4KVB - chains A and E of the 20 polymer chains in the assembly; structure by X-ray diffraction, 4.20 A resolution (low resolution: residue-level contacts below are approximate; hydrogen-bond / salt-bridge calls are withheld).

# Chain A
Molecule: 16S rRNA
From: Thermus thermophilus
Sequence (1522 nucleotides; row label = number of the first residue in the row; note: 42 numbers in that range are skipped by the numbering (no residue carries them; nothing is unmodelled there); a row labelled like 190A-190L holds insertion residues (190A, then the next letters in order); numbering starts at 0):
     0 UUUGUUGGAGAGUUUGAUCCUGGCUCAGGGUGAACGCUGGCGGCGUGCCU
    50 AAGACAUGCAAGUCGUGCGGG
    73 CCGCGGGGUUUU
    88 ACUCCG
    95 UGGUC
   101 AGCGGCGGACGGGUGAGUAACGCGUGGGU
  129A G
   130 ACCUACCCGGAAGAGGGGGACAACCCGGGGAAACUCGGGCUAAUCCCCCA
   180 UGUGGACCCGC
190A-190L CCCUUGGGGUGU
   191 GUCCAAAGGGCUUU
   216 GCCCGCUUCCGGAUGGGCCCGCGUCCCAUCAGCUAGUUGGUGGGGUAAUG
   266 GCCCACCAAGGCGACGACGGGUAGCCGGUCUGAGAGGAUGGCCGGCCACA
   316 GGGGCACUGAGACACGGGCCCCACUCCUACGGGAGGCAGCAGUUAGGAAU
   366 CUUCCGCAAUGGGCGCAAGCCUGACGGAGCGACGCCGCUUGGAGGAAGAA
   416 GCCCUUCGGGGUGUAAACUCCUGAA
   442 CCCGGGACGAAACCCCCGAGGA
   474 GGGGACUGACGGUACCGGG
   494 GUAAUAGCGCCGGCCAACUCCGUGCCAGCAGCCGCGGUAAUACGGAGGGC
   544 GCGAGCGUUACCCGGAUUCACUGGGCGUAAAGGGCGUGUAGGCGGCCUGG
   594 GGCGUCCCAUGUGAAAGACCACGGCUCAACCGUGGGGGAGCGUGGGAUAC
   644 GCUCAGGCUAGACGGUGGGAGAGGGUGGUGGAAUUCCCGGAGUAGCGGUG
   694 AAAUGCGCAGAUACCGGGAGGAACGCCGAUGGCGAAGGCAGCCACCUGGU
   744 CCACCCGUGACGCUGAGGCGCGAAAGCGUGGGGAGCAAACCGGAUUAGAU
   794 ACCCGGGUAGUCCACGCCCUAAACGAUGCGCGCUAGGUCUCUGGGUCU
   848 CCUGGGGGCCGAAGCUAACGCGUUAAGCGCGCCGCCUGGGGAGUACGGCC
   898 GCAAGGCUGAAACUCAAAGGAAUUGACGGGGGCCCGCACAAGCGGUGGAG
   948 CAUGUGGUUUAAUUCGAAGXAACGCGAAGAACCUUACCAGGCCUUGACAU
   998 GCUAGG
 1003A G
  1004 AACCCGGGUGAAAGCCUGGGGUGCCCC
1030A-1030D GCGA
  1031 GGGGAGCCCUAGCACAGGUGCUGCAUGGCCGUCGUCAGCUCGUGCCGUGA
  1081 GGUGUUGGGUUAAGUCCCGCAACGAGCGCAACCCCCGCCGUUAGUUGCCA
  1131 GCGGUUCGGCCGGGCACUCUAACGGGACUGCCCGCGAAA
  1171 GCGGGAGGAAGGAGGGGACGACGUCUGGUCAGCAUGGCCCUUACGGCCUG
  1221 GGCGACACACGUGCUACAAUGCCCACUACAAAGCGAUGCCACCCGGCAAC
  1271 GGGGAGCUAAUCGCAAAAAGGUGGGCCCAGUUCGGAUUGGGGUCUGCAAC
  1321 CCGACCCCAUGAAGCCGGAAUCGCUAGUAAUCGCGGAUCAG
 1361A C
  1362 CAUGCCGCGGUGAAUACGUUCCCGGGCCUUGUACACACXGCCXGUXACGC
  1412 CAUGGGAGCGGGCUCUACCCGAAGUCGCCGGG
  1446 AGCCUACGGG
  1459 CAGGCGCCGAGGGUAGGGCCCGUGACUGGGGCGAAGUCGUAACAAGGUAG
  1509 CUGUACCGGAAGGUGCGGCUGGAUCACCUCCUUUCU
Disordered / not traced: 0-3, 1535-1538
Modified residues: PSU (pseudouridine-5'-monophosphate) at position 516, 7MG (7N-methyl-8-hydroguanosine-5'-monophosphate) at position 527, M2G (N2-dimethylguanosine-5'-monophosphate) at position 966, 5MC (5-methylcytidine-5'-monophosphate) at position 967, 2MG (2N-methylguanosine-5'-monophosphate) at position 1207, 5MC (5-methylcytidine-5'-monophosphate) at position 1400, 4OC (4n,o2'-methylcytidine-5'-monophosphate) at position 1402, 5MC (5-methylcytidine-5'-monophosphate) at position 1404, 5MC (5-methylcytidine-5'-monophosphate) at position 1407, UR3 (3-methyluridine-5'-monophoshate) at position 1498, MA6 (6N-dimethyladenosine-5'-monophoshate) at position 1518, MA6 (6N-dimethyladenosine-5'-monophoshate) at position 1519, PSU (pseudouridine-5'-monophosphate) at position 1540, PSU (pseudouridine-5'-monophosphate) at position 1541
Metal / ion sites: Mg2+ site 1: U12, G22; K+ site 1 near U14 (its only coordinating residue here); Mg2+ site 2 near G21 (its only coordinating residue here); Mg2+ site 3 near C48 (its only coordinating residue here); Mg2+ site 4: C48, U114, G115; Mg2+ site 5 near A53 (its only coordinating residue here); Mg2+ site 6: G61, U62; Mg2+ site 7 near G107 (its only coordinating residue here); Mg2+ site 8: A109, G331; Mg2+ site 9: A116, G117, G289; Mg2+ site 10: A116, G117, U118, G289; Mg2+ site 11: C121, U125; 84 more Mg2+ sites not listed; 19 more K+ sites not listed

# Chain E
Molecule: 30S ribosomal protein S5
From: Thermus thermophilus
Reference sequence: P62665 (RS5_THET2); numbering as in UniProt (aligned over 1-162)
Amino-acid sequence (162 residues; row label = number of the first residue in the row):
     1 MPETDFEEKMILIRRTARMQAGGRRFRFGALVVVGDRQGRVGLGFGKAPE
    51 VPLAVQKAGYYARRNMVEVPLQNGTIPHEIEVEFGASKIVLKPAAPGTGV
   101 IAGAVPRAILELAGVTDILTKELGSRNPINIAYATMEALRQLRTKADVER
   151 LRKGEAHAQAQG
Disordered / not traced: 1-4, 155-162

# Interface between chain A and chain E
Pairs across the interface (74):
  G6(A) - Ala94(E)
  G6(A) - Ala95(E)
  G6(A) - Thr98(E)
  G6(A) - Leu119(E)
  G7(A) - Ile101(E)
  G7(A) - Leu119(E)
  G7(A) - Thr120(E)
  A8(A) - Ile101(E)
  A8(A) - Ala102(E)
  A8(A) - Arg107(E)
  A8(A) - Thr120(E)
  G9(A) - Lys121(E)
  G9(A) - Glu122(E)
  G9(A) - Arg126(E)
  A10(A) - Arg126(E)
  G15(A) - Ala17(E)
  G15(A) - Arg18(E)
  G15(A) - Met19(E)
  G15(A) - Arg24(E)
  A16(A) - Thr16(E)
  A16(A) - Ala17(E)
  U17(A) - Arg14(E)
  C18(A) - Arg14(E)
  C18(A) - Asn127(E)
  C18(A) - Asn130(E)
  C19(A) - Ala86(E)
  C19(A) - Ser125(E)
  C19(A) - Asn127(E)
  C19(A) - Asn130(E)
  U20(A) - Ala86(E)
  G558(A) - Lys121(E)
  A559(A) - Lys121(E)
  A559(A) - Arg126(E)
  U560(A) - Leu123(E)
  A864(A) - Gly85(E)
  A864(A) - Ala86(E)
  U921(A) - Arg18(E)
  U921(A) - Met19(E)
  G922(A) - Met19(E)
  G922(A) - Gln20(E)
  G922(A) - Ala21(E)
  A923(A) - Ala21(E)
  C1069(A) - Arg25(E)
  U1070(A) - Arg18(E)
  U1070(A) - Arg25(E)
  C1071(A) - Arg27(E)
  G1072(A) - Pro49(E)
  G1072(A) - Lys57(E)
  U1073(A) - Lys57(E)
  G1074(A) - Tyr60(E)
  G1074(A) - Tyr61(E)
  U1078(A) - Phe84(E)
  U1078(A) - Ile129(E)
  U1078(A) - Asn130(E)
  U1078(A) - Tyr133(E)
  G1079(A) - Arg14(E)
  G1079(A) - Phe45(E)
  A1080(A) - Arg14(E)
  A1080(A) - Thr16(E)
  A1080(A) - Ala17(E)
  A1080(A) - Phe45(E)
  A1080(A) - Lys47(E)
  G1081(A) - Thr16(E)
  G1081(A) - Ala17(E)
  G1081(A) - Arg18(E)
  G1081(A) - Arg27(E)
  C1192(A) - Arg25(E)
  U1194(A) - Gly22(E)
  A1396(A) - Met19(E)
  C1397(A) - Arg24(E)
  A1398(A) - Met19(E)
  A1398(A) - Gln20(E)
  A1398(A) - Gly22(E)
  A1398(A) - Gly23(E)
Other interface residues (no listed pair), chain A (34 interface residues in all): G1077
Other interface residues (no listed pair), chain E (42 interface residues in all): Ser87, Lys92, Pro93, Gly103

# Overview
34 residues of chain A and 42 residues of chain E are in contact. The Mg2+ site 1 is built by U12(A) and
G22(A). C48(A), U114(A) and G115(A) coordinate Mg2+ site 4.
Chain A is 16S rRNA and chain E is 30S ribosomal protein S5, both from Thermus thermophilus; the structure,
Thermus thermophilus HB27 30S ribosomal subunit lacking ribosomal protein S17, was determined by X-ray
diffraction.
